5NXQ - chains B and C of the 5 polymer chains in the assembly; structure by X-ray diffraction, 2.41 A resolution.

# Chain B (and C)
Molecule: DNA polymerase alpha-binding protein
Source organism: Saccharomyces cerevisiae
Notes: chain C of this document is another copy of the same molecule, construct and numbering; everything in this record applies to it too
UniProt: Q01454 (CTF4_YEAST); residue numbers follow UniProt; this construct covers 471-927
Sequence (479 residues; each row starts with the number of its first residue):
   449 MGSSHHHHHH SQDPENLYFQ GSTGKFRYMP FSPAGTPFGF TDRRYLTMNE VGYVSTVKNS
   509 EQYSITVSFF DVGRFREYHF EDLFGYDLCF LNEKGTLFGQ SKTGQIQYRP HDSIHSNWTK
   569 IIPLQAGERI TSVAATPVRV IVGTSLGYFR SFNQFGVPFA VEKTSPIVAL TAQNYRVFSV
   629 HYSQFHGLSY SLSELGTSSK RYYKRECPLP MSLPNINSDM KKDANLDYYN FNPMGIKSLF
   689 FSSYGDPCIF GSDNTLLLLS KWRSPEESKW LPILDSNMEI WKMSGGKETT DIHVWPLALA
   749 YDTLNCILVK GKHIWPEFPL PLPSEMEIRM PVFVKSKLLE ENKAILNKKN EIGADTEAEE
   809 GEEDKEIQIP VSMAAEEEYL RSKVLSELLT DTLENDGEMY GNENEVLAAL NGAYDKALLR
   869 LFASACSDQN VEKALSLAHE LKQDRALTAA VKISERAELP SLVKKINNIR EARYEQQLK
Disordered / not traced: 449-473, 791-813 (chain C: 449-473, 664-670, 777-927)
Sequence notes: initiating methionine (449); expression tag (450-470)

# Interface between chain B and chain C
Contacting residue pairs (9; chain B residue first):
  Lys-611(B) / Lys-717(C)
  Phe-633(B) / His-634(C)
  Phe-633(B) / Leu-636(C)
  Phe-633(B) / Ser-637(C)
  Phe-633(B) / Glu-654(C)
  Phe-633(B) / Cys-655(C)
  Phe-633(B) / Pro-656(C)  hydrophobic
  His-634(B) / Pro-656(C)
  Arg-653(B) / Glu-714(C)  salt bridge

# Overview
Chain B and chain C form an interface of 4 and 8 residues respectively, with 1 salt bridge. The salt-bridged
pair is Arg-653(B)/Glu-714(C).
Chain B and chain C are both DNA polymerase alpha-binding protein (Saccharomyces cerevisiae); the structure,
Crystal structure of the carboxy-terminal domain of yeast Ctf4 bound to a stapled Sld5 CIP, was determined by
X-ray diffraction.
